PDB entry 9NII | X-ray diffraction, 2.75 A resolution | chains G and H

# Chain G
Name: PB TCR alpha chain
Source organism: Homo sapiens
Chain sequence (208 residues; numbered 1 to 223; 15 numbers in that range are skipped by the numbering (no residue carries them; nothing is unmodelled there); the number before each row is that of its first residue):
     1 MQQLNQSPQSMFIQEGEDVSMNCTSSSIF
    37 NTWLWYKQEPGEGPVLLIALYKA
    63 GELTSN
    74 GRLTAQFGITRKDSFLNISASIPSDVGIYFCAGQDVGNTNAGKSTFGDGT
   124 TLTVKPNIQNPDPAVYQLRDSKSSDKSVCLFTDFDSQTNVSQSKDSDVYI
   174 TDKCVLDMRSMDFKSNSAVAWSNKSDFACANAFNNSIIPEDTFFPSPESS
Not modelled in the structure: 221-223
Disulfides: Cys23-Cys104, Cys152-Cys202

# Chain H
Name: PB TCR beta chain
Source organism: Homo sapiens
Chain sequence (239 residues; numbered 3 to 254; 13 numbers in that range are skipped by the numbering (no residue carries them; nothing is unmodelled there); the number before each row is that of its first residue):
     3 GITQSPRYKITETGRQVTLMCHQTWSH
    37 SYMFWYRQDLGHGLRLIYYSAA
    63 ADITDKGEVP
    74 DGYVVSRS
    83 KTENFPLTLESATRSQTSVYFCASSGVPPVQFFGPGTRLTVLEDLNKVFP
   133 PEVAVFEPSEAEISHTQKATLVCLATGFFPDHVELSWWVNGKEVHSGVCT
   183 DPQPLKEQPALNDSRYALSSRLRVSATFWQNPRNHFRCQVQFYGLSENDE
   233 WTQDRAKPVTQIVSAEAWGRAD
Not modelled in the structure: 47
Disulfides: Cys23-Cys104, Cys155-Cys220

# Chain G / chain H interface
Residue-residue contacts (88; chain G residue first):
  Thr38(G) - Pro111(H)
  Leu40(G) - Pro111(H)  hydrophobic
  Tyr42(G) - Val112(H)
  Tyr42(G) - Gln113(H)  hydrogen bond (side chain-backbone)
  Tyr42(G) - Phe115(H)  hydrophobic
  Gln44(G) - Gln44(H)  hydrogen bond
  Gln44(G) - Phe103(H)
  Glu48(G) - Phe103(H)
  Gly49(G) - Phe103(H)
  Gly49(G) - Gly116(H)
  Pro50(G) - Phe103(H)
  Pro50(G) - Phe115(H)
  Leu52(G) - Val112(H)  hydrophobic
  Tyr57(G) - Pro111(H)
  Tyr57(G) - Val112(H)
  Phe103(G) - Gln44(H)
  Phe103(G) - Leu50(H)
  Gln107(G) - Pro111(H)
  Thr112(G) - Tyr55(H)  hydrogen bond (backbone-side chain)
  Gly115(G) - Phe40(H)
  Gly115(G) - Pro110(H)
  Gly115(G) - Gln113(H)
  Lys116(G) - Tyr55(H)
  Phe119(G) - Tyr42(H)  hydrophobic
  Asp121(G) - His48(H)
  Asp121(G) - Gly49(H)  hydrogen bond (side chain-backbone)
  Asp135(G) - His147(H)  salt bridge
  Tyr139(G) - Ser141(H)
  Tyr139(G) - Ala143(H)
  Tyr139(G) - Glu144(H)
  Tyr139(G) - His147(H)
  Tyr139(G) - Thr148(H)
  Gln140(G) - Ser141(H)
  Leu141(G) - Phe138(H)
  Leu141(G) - Glu139(H)
  Leu141(G) - Pro140(H)
  Leu141(G) - Ser141(H)
  Leu141(G) - Thr152(H)
  Leu141(G) - Val154(H)  hydrophobic
  Arg142(G) - Phe138(H)
  Arg142(G) - Glu139(H)  hydrogen bond (backbone-backbone)
  Asp143(G) - Ala136(H)
  Asp143(G) - Val137(H)
  Asp143(G) - Phe138(H)
  Ser144(G) - Val137(H)  hydrogen bond (backbone-backbone)
  Ser144(G) - Glu139(H)
  Ser144(G) - Glu248(H)  hydrogen bond (side chain-backbone)
  Ser150(G) - Phe138(H)
  Val151(G) - Phe138(H)  hydrophobic
  Val151(G) - Leu156(H)  hydrophobic
  Leu153(G) - Thr152(H)
  Leu153(G) - Val154(H)  hydrophobic
  Thr155(G) - Arg205(H)  hydrogen bond
  Asp156(G) - Thr148(H)
  Asp156(G) - Arg205(H)  salt bridge
  Tyr172(G) - Glu189(H)
  Thr174(G) - Asp183(H)  hydrogen bond
  Thr174(G) - Ser201(H)
  Thr174(G) - Arg203(H)
  Cys177(G) - Cys181(H)  disulfide
  Cys177(G) - Thr182(H)
  Cys177(G) - Arg203(H)  hydrogen bond
  Val178(G) - Cys181(H)
  Val178(G) - Thr182(H)  hydrogen bond (backbone-backbone)
  Val178(G) - Pro184(H)  hydrophobic
  Leu179(G) - Val180(H)
  Leu179(G) - Cys181(H)  hydrophobic
  Asp180(G) - His177(H)  salt bridge
  Asp180(G) - Val180(H)  hydrogen bond (backbone-backbone)
  Arg182(G) - His177(H)
  Ser183(G) - His177(H)
  Ser183(G) - Ser178(H)  hydrogen bond
  Asp185(G) - Ser178(H)
  Asp185(G) - Gly179(H)  hydrogen bond (backbone-backbone)
  Phe186(G) - Lys150(H)
  Phe186(G) - Gly179(H)
  Phe186(G) - Arg205(H)
  Phe186(G) - Val206(H)
  Phe186(G) - Ser207(H)
  Ser188(G) - Arg205(H)  hydrogen bond
  Ser190(G) - Arg203(H)  hydrogen bond
  Ala191(G) - Arg203(H)
  Val192(G) - Val154(H)  hydrophobic
  Val192(G) - Ser201(H)
  Val192(G) - Arg203(H)
  Trp194(G) - Leu156(H)  hydrophobic
  Phe216(G) - His147(H)
  Pro218(G) - Ala143(H)  hydrophobic
Other interface residues (no listed pair), chain G (55 interface residues in all): Gly47, Ala55, Ile101, Ala114, Ser117, Gly120, Lys149, Ile173, Asp175, Lys176
Other interface residues (no listed pair), chain H (52 interface residues in all): Arg9, Tyr38, Leu52, Pro117, Thr158, Val176, Leu187, Ala199, Ala249
Cross-chain cystine bridges: Cys177(G)-Cys181(H)

# Overview
Chain G and chain H form an interface of 55 and 52 residues respectively, with 1 disulfide bond, 16 hydrogen
bonds and 3 salt bridges. Among the polar pairs are Asp135(G)-His147(H), Asp156(G)-Arg205(H) and
Asp180(G)-His177(H).
Here chain G is PB TCR alpha chain and chain H is PB TCR beta chain, both from Homo sapiens. Entry 9NII
(Crystal structure of citrullinated Tenascin-C restricted PB TCR) was determined by X-ray diffraction,
deposited together with 9NIG and 9NIH.
